Entry 7DPT (electron microscopy, 2.48 A resolution); this record covers chains A and C of the 4 polymer chains in the assembly.

Chain A (and C):
Molecule: CTP synthase
From: Drosophila melanogaster
Notes: EC 6.3.4.2; chain C of this document is another copy of the same molecule, construct and numbering; everything in this record applies to it too
Reference sequence: Q9VUL1 (PYRG_DROME); residue numbers follow UniProt; this construct covers 1-627
Sequence (627 residues; row label = number of the first residue in the row):
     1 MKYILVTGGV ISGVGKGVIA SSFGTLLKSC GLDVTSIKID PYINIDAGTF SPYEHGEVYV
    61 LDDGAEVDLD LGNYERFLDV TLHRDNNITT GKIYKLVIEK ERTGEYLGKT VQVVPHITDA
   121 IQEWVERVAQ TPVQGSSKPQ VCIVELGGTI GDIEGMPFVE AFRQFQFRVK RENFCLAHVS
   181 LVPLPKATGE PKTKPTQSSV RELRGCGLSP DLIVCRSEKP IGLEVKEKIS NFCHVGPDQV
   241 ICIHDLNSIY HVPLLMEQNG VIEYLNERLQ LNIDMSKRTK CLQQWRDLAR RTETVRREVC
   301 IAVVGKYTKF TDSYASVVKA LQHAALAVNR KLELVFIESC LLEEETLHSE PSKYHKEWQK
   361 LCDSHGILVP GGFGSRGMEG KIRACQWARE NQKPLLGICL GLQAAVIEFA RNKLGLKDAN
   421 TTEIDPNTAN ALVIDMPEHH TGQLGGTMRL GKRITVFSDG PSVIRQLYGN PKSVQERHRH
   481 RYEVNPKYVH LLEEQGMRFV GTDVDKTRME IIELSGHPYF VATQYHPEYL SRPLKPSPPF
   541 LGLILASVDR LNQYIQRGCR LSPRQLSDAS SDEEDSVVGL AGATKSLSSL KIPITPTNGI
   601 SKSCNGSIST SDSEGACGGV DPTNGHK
Unresolved in the structure: 557-627
Covalent attachments: 6-diazenyl-5-oxo-L-norleucine (DON) linked to C399
Small-molecule neighbours:
  - 5ZL ([[(2R,3S,4R,5R)-3,4-bis(oxidanyl)-5-(2-oxidanyl-4-phosphonooxy-pyrimidin-1-yl)oxolan-2-yl]methoxy-oxidanyl-phosphoryl] phosphono hydrogen phosphate), molecule 1: S12, G13, K16, K38, D40, P41, Y42, H55, D68, D70, E145, G147, G148, D152, E154
  - 5ZL, molecule 2: P191, K192, T193, K194, Q197, K228
  - ADP (adenosine-5'-diphosphate): S12, G13, V14, G15, K16, G17, V18, L69, D70, E145, R216, I243, H244, D245, L246, I249, V252, D312
  - 6-diazenyl-5-oxo-L-norleucine (DON): G371, G372, F373, I398, L400, Q403, E423, R479, H480, R481, Y482, Q524, H526
  - GTP (guanosine-5'-triphosphate): G48, T49, F50, S51, P52, K306, Y307, F373, G374, R376, L444, M448, R479, R481
UniProt features mapped onto this chain:
  - active site (For GATase activity): C399, H526, E528
  - modified residue: S567 (Phosphoserine), S570 (Phosphoserine), S571 (Phosphoserine), S588 (Phosphoserine), T595 (Phosphothreonine)
What the authors report for this chain:
  - contacts within the chain: F50-H55 (pi stacking), Y42-F50 (pi stacking), H355-W358
  - binding site for 6-diazenyl-5-oxo-L-norleucine: F373, C399
  - catalytic residues: K16, K38, D70, E145, C399
  - conformationally variable residues (loop rearrangement, side-chain flip): F373, H440 to M448
  - binding site for GTP: F50, L107, K306, Y307, F373, R376, L444, R479, R481
  - specificity-determining residues: R481 (proposed by the authors, not directly observed)
  - mutagenesis - F50A, L444A: abolished catalytic activity on GTP
  - binding site for 5ZL: S12, K16, K38, D40, H55, D70, Q112, E145, T149, D152, E154, K192, T193, K194
  - mutagenesis - K16A, K38A: decreased catalytic activity
  - binding site for ADP: G13, V14, G15, K16, R216, H244, L246, D312

How chain A and chain C interact:
Pairs across the interface (63):
  Y42(A) with T110(C); V111(C)
  I43(A) with E101(C); V111(C), hydrogen bond (backbone-backbone); Q112(C); V113(C)
  N44(A) with E101(C); V111(C)
  I45(A) with I98(C), hydrophobic; E101(C); R102(C)
  D46(A) with R102(C), salt bridge
  T49(A) with E101(C); L107(C); G108(C), hydrogen bond (backbone-backbone)
  F50(A) with K109(C); T110(C)
  S51(A) with G108(C), hydrogen bond (backbone-backbone)
  E54(A) with G108(C); K109(C); T110(C), hydrogen bond
  H55(A) with T110(C), hydrogen bond
  G91(A) with I98(C)
  Y94(A) with Y94(C), hydrophobic
  I98(A) with I45(C), hydrophobic; G91(C)
  E101(A) with I43(C); N44(C); I45(C); T49(C)
  R102(A) with I45(C); D46(C), salt bridge; Q443(C); L444(C); G445(C)
  T103(A) with G442(C); Q443(C), hydrogen bond; L444(C), hydrogen bond (backbone-backbone)
  L107(A) with T49(C)
  G108(A) with T49(C), hydrogen bond (backbone-backbone); S51(C), hydrogen bond (backbone-backbone); E54(C)
  K109(A) with F50(C); E54(C)
  T110(A) with Y42(C); F50(C); E54(C), hydrogen bond; H55(C), hydrogen bond
  V111(A) with Y42(C); I43(C), hydrogen bond (backbone-backbone); N44(C)
  Q112(A) with I43(C); E154(C)
  V113(A) with I43(C); E154(C), hydrogen bond (backbone-side chain)
  E154(A) with Q112(C); V113(C), hydrogen bond (side chain-backbone)
  G442(A) with T103(C)
  Q443(A) with R102(C); T103(C), hydrogen bond
  L444(A) with R102(C); T103(C), hydrogen bond (backbone-backbone)
  G445(A) with R102(C)
Also at the interface, not in a pair above, chain A (35 interface residues in all): T90, K95, E99, G104, V114, I117, G446
Also at the interface, not in a pair above, chain C (35 interface residues in all): T90, K95, E99, G104, V114, I117, G446
From the paper, about this interface:
  - specific contacts: L444(A)-L107(C)

Summary:
The chain A/chain C interface involves 35 residues from each chain, with 16 hydrogen bonds and 2 salt bridges.
Polar contacts include D46(A)-R102(C), E54(A)-T110(C) and H55(A)-T110(C). The paper describes a contact
between L444(A) and L107(C). The paper reports catalytic residues K16(A), K38(A) and D70(A) among others; F50A
and L444A of chain A abolish catalytic activity on GTP; 4 substitutions were tested in all.
Chain A and chain C are both CTP synthase (Drosophila melanogaster); the structure, Structural basis for
ligand binding modes of CTP synthase, was determined by electron microscopy (same publication as 7WIZ, 7WJ4
and 7DPW).
